9CGK - chains C and B of the 5 polymer chains in the assembly; structure by electron microscopy, 2.62 A resolution.

[Chain C]
Name: Guanine nucleotide-binding protein G(I)/G(S)/G(T) subunit beta-1
From: Homo sapiens
Reference sequence: P62873 (GBB1_HUMAN); residues 2-340 here = UniProt positions 2-340
Sequence (340 residues; each row starts with the number of its first residue):
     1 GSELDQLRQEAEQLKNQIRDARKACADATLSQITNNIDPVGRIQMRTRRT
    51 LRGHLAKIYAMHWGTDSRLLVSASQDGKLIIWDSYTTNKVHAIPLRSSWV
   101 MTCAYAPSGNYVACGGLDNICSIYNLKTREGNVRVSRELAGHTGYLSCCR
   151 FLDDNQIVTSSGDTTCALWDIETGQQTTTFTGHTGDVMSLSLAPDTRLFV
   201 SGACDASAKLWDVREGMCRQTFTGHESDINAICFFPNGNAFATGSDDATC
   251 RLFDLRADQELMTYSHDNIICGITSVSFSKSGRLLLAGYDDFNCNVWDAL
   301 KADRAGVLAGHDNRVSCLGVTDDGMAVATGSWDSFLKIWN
Unresolved in the structure: 1-2
Construct notes: expression tag (1)
UniProt features mapped onto this chain:
  - modified residue: Ser-2 (N-acetylserine), His-266 (Phosphohistidine)

[Chain B]
Name: Guanine nucleotide-binding protein G(i) subunit alpha-1
From: Homo sapiens
Notes: EC 3.6.5.-
Reference sequence: P63096 (GNAI1_HUMAN); residues 1-354 here = UniProt positions 1-354
Sequence (354 residues; each row starts with the number of its first residue):
     1 MGCTLSAEDKAAVERSKMIDRNLREDGEKAAREVKLLLLGAGESGKNTIV
    51 KQMKIIHEAGYSEEECKQYKAVVYSNTIQSIIAIIRAMGRLKIDFGDSAR
   101 ADDARQLFVLAGAAEEGFMTAELAGVIKRLWKDSGVQACFNRSREYQLND
   151 SAAYYLNDLDRIAQPNYIPTQQDVLRTRVKTTGIVETHFTFKDLHFKMFD
   201 VGAQRSERKKWIHCFEGVTAIIFCVALSDYDLVLAEDEEMNRMHASMKLF
   251 DSICNNKWFTDTSIILFLNKKDLFEEKIKKSPLTICYPEYAGSNTYEEAA
   301 AYIQCQFEDLNKRKDTKEIYTHFTCSTDTKNVQFVFDAVTDVIIKNNLKD
   351 CGLF
Unresolved in the structure: 1-4, 52-181, 235-239
Construct notes: engineered mutation Asn-47 (Ser in P63096), Ala-203 (Gly in P63096), Ala-245 (Glu in P63096), Ser-326 (Ala in P63096)
UniProt features mapped onto this chain:
  - region: Lys-35 to Lys-46, Thr-48 (G1 motif), Asp-173 to Thr-181 (G2 motif), Phe-196 to Gly-202, Gln-204, Arg-205 (G3 motif), Ile-265 to Asp-272 (G4 motif), Thr-324, Cys-325, Thr-327 to Thr-329 (G5 motif)
  - binding site (GTP): Glu-43 to Lys-46, Thr-48, Ser-151, Leu-175 to Thr-181, Asp-200 to Gly-202, Gln-204, Asn-269 to Asp-272
  - binding site (Mg(2+)): Thr-181
  - modified residue: Arg-178 (ADP-ribosylarginine), Gln-204 (Deamidated glutamine), Cys-351 (ADP-ribosylcysteine)
  - lipidation: Gly-2 (N-myristoyl glycine), Cys-3 (S-palmitoyl cysteine)

[Interface between chain C and chain B]
Pairs across the interface (45; chain C residue first):
  Gly-53(C) / Leu-23(B)
  Leu-55(C) / Leu-23(B)
  Leu-55(C) / Gly-27(B)
  Lys-57(C) / His-213(B)  hydrogen bond (side chain-backbone)
  Lys-57(C) / Glu-216(B)  salt bridge
  Tyr-59(C) / Cys-214(B)
  Lys-78(C) / Leu-23(B)
  Lys-78(C) / Asp-26(B)  salt bridge
  Ile-80(C) / Leu-23(B)  hydrophobic
  Asn-88(C) / Ala-12(B)
  Asn-88(C) / Val-13(B)
  Asn-88(C) / Ser-16(B)  hydrogen bond
  Lys-89(C) / Ser-16(B)  hydrogen bond (backbone-side chain)
  Lys-89(C) / Ile-19(B)
  Lys-89(C) / Asp-20(B)  salt bridge
  Lys-89(C) / Leu-23(B)
  Val-90(C) / Arg-15(B)  hydrogen bond (backbone-side chain)
  His-91(C) / Arg-15(B)
  Trp-99(C) / Ile-184(B)
  Trp-99(C) / Glu-186(B)
  Trp-99(C) / Phe-199(B)
  Trp-99(C) / Cys-214(B)
  Trp-99(C) / Phe-215(B)  hydrophobic
  Leu-117(C) / Gly-183(B)
  Leu-117(C) / Ile-184(B)
  Leu-117(C) / Gln-204(B)
  Leu-117(C) / Trp-211(B)  hydrophobic
  Leu-117(C) / Cys-214(B)  hydrophobic
  Asp-118(C) / Gly-183(B)
  Asn-119(C) / Gly-183(B)
  Asn-119(C) / Gln-204(B)  hydrogen bond
  Tyr-145(C) / Gln-204(B)
  Tyr-145(C) / Ser-206(B)
  Tyr-145(C) / Lys-210(B)
  Tyr-145(C) / Trp-211(B)
  Gly-162(C) / Ser-206(B)
  Asp-186(C) / Ser-206(B)
  Asp-186(C) / Glu-207(B)  hydrogen bond (side chain-backbone)
  Met-188(C) / Lys-210(B)
  Cys-204(C) / Lys-210(B)
  Asp-228(C) / Lys-210(B)  salt bridge
  Asn-230(C) / Lys-210(B)  hydrogen bond
  Asp-246(C) / Lys-210(B)  salt bridge
  Arg-314(C) / Trp-258(B)
  Trp-332(C) / Trp-258(B)  hydrophobic
Interface residues without a listed pair, chain C (28 interface residues in all): Gln-75, Ala-92, Ser-97, Gly-144
Interface residues without a listed pair, chain B (24 interface residues in all): Thr-182

[Summary]
The interface between chain C and chain B involves 28 residues on one side and 24 on the other, with 7
hydrogen bonds and 5 salt bridges. Polar pairs include Lys-57(C)/Glu-216(B), Lys-78(C)/Asp-26(B) and
Lys-89(C)/Asp-20(B).
Here chain C is Guanine nucleotide-binding protein G(I)/G(S)/G(T) subunit beta-1 and chain B is Guanine
nucleotide-binding protein G(i) subunit alpha-1, both from Homo sapiens. Entry 9CGK (CryoEM structure of delta
opioid receptor bound to G proteins and a full bitopic agonist) was determined by electron microscopy,
deposited together with 9CGJ.
